5XX9 - chains B and C of the 5 polymer chains in the assembly; structure by X-ray diffraction, 2.60 A resolution.

Chain B (and C):
Molecule: Bacterioferritin
From: Streptomyces coelicolor (strain ATCC BAA-471 / A3(2) / M145)
Notes: EC 1.16.3.1; chain C of this document is another copy of the same molecule, construct and numbering; everything in this record applies to it too
UniProtKB: Q9S2N0 (BFR_STRCO); residues 1-167 here = UniProt positions 1-167
Amino-acid sequence (167 residues; row label = number of the first residue in the row):
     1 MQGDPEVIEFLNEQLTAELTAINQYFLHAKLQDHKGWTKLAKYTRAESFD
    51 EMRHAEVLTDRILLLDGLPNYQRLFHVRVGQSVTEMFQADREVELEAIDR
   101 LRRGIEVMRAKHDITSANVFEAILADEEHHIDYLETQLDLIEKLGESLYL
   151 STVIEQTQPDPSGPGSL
Unresolved in the structure: 158-167 (chain C: 163-167)
Ion coordination: Fe2+: Glu-18, Glu-51, His-54, Glu-127
Curated features (UniProtKB/Swiss-Prot):
  - binding site (Fe cation): Glu-18, Glu-51, His-54, Glu-94, Glu-127, His-130
  - binding site (heme b): Met-52
Reported in the primary citation:
  - mutagenesis - K42A: decreased binding to Fe ion

Chain B / chain C interface:
Residue-residue contacts (18):
  Met-1(B) with Arg-102(C); Glu-128(C); Ile-131(C), hydrophobic; Glu-135(C), hydrogen bond (backbone-side chain)
  Arg-61(B) with Glu-128(C), salt bridge
  Leu-64(B) with Glu-128(C); Asp-132(C)
  Arg-109(B) with Arg-109(C); Glu-121(C), salt bridge
  His-112(B) with Arg-102(C), hydrogen bond (backbone-side chain); Glu-106(C), salt bridge
  Ile-114(B) with Ile-105(C), hydrophobic; Glu-121(C); Leu-124(C), hydrophobic
  Thr-115(B) with Leu-124(C); Ala-125(C); Glu-128(C), hydrogen bond
  Asn-118(B) with Glu-121(C), hydrogen bond
Other interface residues (no listed pair), chain C (12 interface residues in all): His-129

In short:
8 residues of chain B face 12 of chain C across their interface; the contacts include 4 hydrogen bonds and 3
salt bridges. Among the polar pairs are Arg-61(B)/Glu-128(C), Arg-109(B)/Glu-121(C) and His-112(B)/Glu-106(C).
From the paper: K42A of chain B reduces binding to Fe ion.
Chain B and chain C are both Bacterioferritin (Streptomyces coelicolor (strain ATCC BAA-471 / A3(2) / M145));
the structure, Crystal structure of Bacterioferritin, was determined by X-ray diffraction together with 8JAX,
8JB0, 7Y6F, 7Y6G and 7Y6P from the same study.
